Entry 6T7Z (X-ray diffraction, 2.00 A resolution); this record covers chain A.

[Chain A]
Molecule: Kelch-like ECH-associated protein 1
Organism: Homo sapiens
Notes: fragment: kelch domain, residues 321-609
UniProtKB: Q14145 (KEAP1_HUMAN); numbering as in UniProt (aligned over 321-609)
Chain sequence (293 residues; numbered 317 to 609; the number before each row is that of its first residue):
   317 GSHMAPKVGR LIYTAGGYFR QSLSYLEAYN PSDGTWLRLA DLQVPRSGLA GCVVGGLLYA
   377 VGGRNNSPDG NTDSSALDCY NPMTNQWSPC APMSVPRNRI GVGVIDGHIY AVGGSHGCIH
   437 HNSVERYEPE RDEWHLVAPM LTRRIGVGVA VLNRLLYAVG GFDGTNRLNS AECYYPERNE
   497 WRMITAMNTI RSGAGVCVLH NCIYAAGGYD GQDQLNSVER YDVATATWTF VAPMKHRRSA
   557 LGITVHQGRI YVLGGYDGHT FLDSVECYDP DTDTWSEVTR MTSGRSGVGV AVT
Unresolved in the structure: 317-325
Construct notes: expression tag (317-320); conflict A540 (Glu in Q14145), A542 (Glu in Q14145)
UniProt features mapped onto this chain:
  - site: C434 (Sensor for electrophilic agents)
  - modified residue: C434 (S-cGMP-cysteine)
  - natural variant: G333 (G333C: In a NSCLC cell line), G350 (G350S: In a NSCLC cell line), G364 (G364C: In a lung adenocarcinoma cell line), G430 (G430C: In a lung adenocarcinoma patient), A522 (A522V: In a breast cancer sample)
  - mutagenesis: Y334 (Y334A: Loss of interaction with NFE2L2/NRF2. Strongly reduces repression of NFE2L2/NRF2-dependent gene expression. Loss of interaction with PGAM5), R380 (R380A: Loss of interaction with NFE2L2/NRF2. Abolishes repression of NFE2L2/NRF2-dependent gene expression. Impaired interaction with SQSTM1/p62), N382 (N382A: Loss of interaction with NFE2L2/NRF2. Strongly reduces repression of NFE2L2/NRF2-dependent gene expression. Impaired interaction with SQSTM1/p62), R415 (R415A: Loss of interaction with NFE2L2/NRF2. Abolishes repression of NFE2L2/NRF2-dependent gene expression. Loss of interaction with PGAM5. Does not affect interaction with SQSTM1/p62), H436 (H436A: Loss of interaction with NFE2L2/NRF2. Abolishes repression of NFE2L2/NRF2-dependent gene expression. Does not affect interaction with SQSTM1/p62), F478 (F478A: Abolishes repression of NFE2L2/NRF2-dependent gene expression), R483 (R483A: Loss of interaction with NFE2L2/NRF2. Abolishes repression of NFE2L2/NRF2-dependent gene expression. Loss of interaction with PGAM5. Does not affect interaction with SQSTM1/p62), Y525 (Y525A: Loss of interaction with NFE2L2/NRF2. Strongly reduces repression of NFE2L2/NRF2-dependent gene expression. Abolishes interaction with SQSTM1/p62), Y572 (Y572A: Loss of interaction with NFE2L2/NRF2. Strongly reduces repression of NFE2L2/NRF2-dependent gene expression. Loss of interaction with PGAM5. Abolishes interaction with SQSTM1/p62)

[In short]
UniProt lists 9 mutagenesis sites.
Chain A is Kelch-like ECH-associated protein 1 (Homo sapiens); the structure, KEAP1 in complex with compound
44, was determined by X-ray diffraction together with 6T7V from the same study.
